Entry 9C42 (X-ray diffraction, 2.69 A resolution); this record covers chains G and H of the 4 polymer chains in the assembly.

# Chain G
Molecule: TRA@ protein
From: Homo sapiens
Reference sequence: Q6P4G7 (Q6P4G7_HUMAN); aligned to UniProt positions 6-208 over residues 1-203 (the alignment contains insertions or deletions, so no single offset holds)
Amino-acid sequence (204 residues; each row starts with the number of its first residue; numbering starts at 0):
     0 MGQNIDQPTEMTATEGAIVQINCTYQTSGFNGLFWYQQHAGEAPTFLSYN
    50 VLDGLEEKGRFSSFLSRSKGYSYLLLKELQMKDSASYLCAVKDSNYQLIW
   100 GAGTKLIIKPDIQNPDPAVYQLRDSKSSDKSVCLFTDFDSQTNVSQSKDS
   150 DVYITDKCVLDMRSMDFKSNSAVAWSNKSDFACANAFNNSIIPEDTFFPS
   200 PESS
Unresolved in the structure: 0, 202-203
Disulfide bonds: Cys-22/Cys-88, Cys-132/Cys-182
Sequence notes: initiating methionine (0); conflict Lys-91 (Arg96 in Q6P4G7), Ser-93 (Ala98 in Q6P4G7), Asn-94 (Ser99 in Q6P4G7), Tyr-95 (Arg100 in Q6P4G7), Gln-96 (Arg101 in Q6P4G7), Ile-98 (Thr108 in Q6P4G7), Trp-99 (Phe109 in Q6P4G7), Ala-101 (Thr111 in Q6P4G7), Lys-104 (Gln114 in Q6P4G7), Ile-106 (Lys116 in Q6P4G7), Ile-107 (Val117 in Q6P4G7), Lys-108 (Glu118 in Q6P4G7), Pro-109 (Leu119 in Q6P4G7), Asp-110 (Asn120 in Q6P4G7), Cys-157 (Thr167 in Q6P4G7)

# Chain H
Molecule: MAIT T-cell receptor beta chain
From: Homo sapiens
Amino-acid sequence (246 residues; each row starts with the number of its first residue; numbering starts at 0):
     0 MNAGVTQTPKFQVLKTGQSMTLQCAQDMNHNSMYWYRQDPGMGLRLIYYS
    50 ASEGTTDKGEVPNGYNVSRLNKREFSLRLESAAPSQTSVYFCASSVWTGE
   100 GSGELFFGEGSRLTVLEDLKNVFPPEVAVFEPSEAEISHTQKATLVCLAT
   150 GFYPDHVELSWWVNGKEVHSGVCTDPQPLKEQPALNDSRYALSSRLRVSA
   200 TFWQNPRNHFRCQVQFYGLSENDEWTQDRAKPVTQIVSAEAWGRAD
Unresolved in the structure: 0, 245
Disulfide bonds: Cys-23/Cys-91, Cys-146/Cys-211

# How chain G and chain H interact
Pairs across the interface - 80 pairs, chain G then chain H:
  Asn-30(G) / Gly-100(H)
  Phe-33(G) / Gly-100(H)
  Phe-33(G) / Ser-101(H)
  Phe-33(G) / Gly-102(H)
  Tyr-35(G) / Glu-103(H)
  Tyr-35(G) / Leu-104(H)  hydrogen bond (side chain-backbone)
  Tyr-35(G) / Phe-106(H)  hydrophobic
  Gln-37(G) / Gln-37(H)  hydrogen bond
  Gln-37(G) / Phe-90(H)
  Glu-41(G) / Phe-90(H)
  Ala-42(G) / Gly-107(H)
  Pro-43(G) / Phe-106(H)
  Phe-45(G) / Glu-103(H)
  Tyr-48(G) / Gly-100(H)
  Tyr-48(G) / Ser-101(H)
  Lys-91(G) / Glu-99(H)  hydrogen bond (side chain-backbone)
  Lys-91(G) / Gly-100(H)  hydrogen bond (side chain-backbone)
  Leu-97(G) / Leu-104(H)  hydrophobic
  Trp-99(G) / Tyr-35(H)  hydrogen bond
  Trp-99(G) / Gly-42(H)
  Trp-99(G) / Leu-43(H)
  Trp-99(G) / Leu-104(H)  hydrophobic
  Gly-100(G) / Gly-42(H)
  Ala-101(G) / Met-41(H)
  Ala-101(G) / Gly-42(H)
  Asp-115(G) / His-138(H)  salt bridge
  Asp-115(G) / Thr-139(H)
  Tyr-119(G) / Ser-132(H)
  Tyr-119(G) / Ala-134(H)
  Tyr-119(G) / Glu-135(H)
  Tyr-119(G) / His-138(H)
  Tyr-119(G) / Thr-139(H)
  Gln-120(G) / Ser-132(H)
  Leu-121(G) / Glu-130(H)
  Leu-121(G) / Pro-131(H)  hydrophobic
  Leu-121(G) / Ser-132(H)
  Leu-121(G) / Thr-143(H)
  Leu-121(G) / Val-145(H)  hydrophobic
  Arg-122(G) / Phe-129(H)
  Arg-122(G) / Glu-130(H)  hydrogen bond (backbone-backbone)
  Arg-122(G) / Pro-131(H)
  Ser-124(G) / Val-128(H)
  Ser-127(G) / Ala-127(H)
  Ser-127(G) / Phe-129(H)
  Lys-129(G) / Phe-129(H)
  Lys-129(G) / Thr-149(H)
  Val-131(G) / Phe-129(H)  hydrophobic
  Val-131(G) / Leu-147(H)  hydrophobic
  Leu-133(G) / Thr-143(H)
  Thr-135(G) / Arg-196(H)  hydrogen bond
  Asp-136(G) / Thr-139(H)
  Asp-136(G) / Arg-196(H)  salt bridge
  Tyr-152(G) / Glu-180(H)
  Thr-154(G) / Asp-174(H)
  Thr-154(G) / Ser-192(H)
  Thr-154(G) / Arg-194(H)  hydrogen bond
  Cys-157(G) / Cys-172(H)  disulfide
  Cys-157(G) / Thr-173(H)  hydrogen bond (side chain-backbone)
  Cys-157(G) / Arg-194(H)
  Val-158(G) / Cys-172(H)  hydrogen bond (backbone-side chain)
  Leu-159(G) / Gly-170(H)
  Leu-159(G) / Val-171(H)
  Leu-159(G) / Cys-172(H)
  Leu-159(G) / Arg-194(H)
  Leu-159(G) / Arg-196(H)
  Asp-160(G) / Gly-170(H)  hydrogen bond (backbone-backbone)
  Met-161(G) / Lys-141(H)
  Met-161(G) / Arg-196(H)
  Met-161(G) / Val-197(H)  hydrophobic
  Arg-162(G) / Ser-169(H)
  Met-164(G) / Lys-141(H)  hydrogen bond
  Phe-166(G) / Lys-141(H)
  Ser-168(G) / Arg-196(H)
  Ser-170(G) / Arg-194(H)  hydrogen bond
  Val-172(G) / Arg-194(H)
  Trp-174(G) / Leu-147(H)  hydrophobic
  Trp-174(G) / Thr-149(H)
  Trp-174(G) / Ala-190(H)  hydrophobic
  Phe-196(G) / His-138(H)
  Pro-198(G) / Ala-134(H)  hydrophobic
Interface residues without a listed pair, chain G (48 interface residues in all): Tyr-95, Asp-123, Ser-126, Ile-153, Asp-155, Ala-171
Interface residues without a listed pair, chain H (48 interface residues in all): Gly-40, Gly-98, Glu-108, Glu-125, Leu-178, Leu-195, Ser-198
Inter-chain disulfides: Cys-157(G)/Cys-172(H)

# In short
The chain G/chain H interface involves 48 residues from each chain; the contacts include 1 disulfide bond, 13
hydrogen bonds and 2 salt bridges. Polar contacts include Asp-115(G)/His-138(H), Asp-136(G)/Arg-196(H) and
Tyr-35(G)/Leu-104(H).
Chain G is TRA@ protein and chain H is MAIT T-cell receptor beta chain, both from Homo sapiens; the structure,
Structure of human MR1-ellagic acid in complex with human MAIT A-F7 TCR, was determined by X-ray diffraction.
